Entry 8Z90 (electron microscopy, 2.87 A resolution); this record covers chains A and C of the 5 polymer chains in the assembly.

# Chain A
Molecule: Polymerase acidic protein
From: Thogoto virus (isolate SiAr 126)
UniProt: P27194 (PA_THOGV); residue numbers follow UniProt; this construct covers 1-622
Sequence (622 residues; each row starts with the number of its first residue):
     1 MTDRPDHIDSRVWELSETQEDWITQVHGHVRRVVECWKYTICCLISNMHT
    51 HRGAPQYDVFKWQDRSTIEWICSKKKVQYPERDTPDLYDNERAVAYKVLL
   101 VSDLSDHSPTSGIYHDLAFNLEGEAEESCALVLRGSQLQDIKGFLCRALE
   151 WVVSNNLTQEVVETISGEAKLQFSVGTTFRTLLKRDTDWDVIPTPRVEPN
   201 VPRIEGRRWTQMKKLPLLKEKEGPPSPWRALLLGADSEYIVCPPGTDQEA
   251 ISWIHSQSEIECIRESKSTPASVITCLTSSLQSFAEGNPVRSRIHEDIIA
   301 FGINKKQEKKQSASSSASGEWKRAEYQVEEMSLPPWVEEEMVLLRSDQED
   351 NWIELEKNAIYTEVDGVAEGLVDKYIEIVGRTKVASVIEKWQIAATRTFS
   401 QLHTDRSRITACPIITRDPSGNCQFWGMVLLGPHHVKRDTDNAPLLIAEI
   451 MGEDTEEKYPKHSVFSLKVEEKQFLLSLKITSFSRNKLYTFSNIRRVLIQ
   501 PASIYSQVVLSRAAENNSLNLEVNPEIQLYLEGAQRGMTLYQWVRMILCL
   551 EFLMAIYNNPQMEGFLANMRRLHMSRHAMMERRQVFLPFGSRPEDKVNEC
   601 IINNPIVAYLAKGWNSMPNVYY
Disordered / not traced: 1-2
Differences from the reference sequence: conflict Glu-471 (Gly in P27194)

# Chain C
Molecule: Polymerase basic protein 2
From: Thogoto virus (isolate SiAr 126)
UniProt: Q9YNA4 (PB2_THOGV); residue numbers follow UniProt; this construct covers 1-769
Sequence (827 residues; each row starts with the number of its first residue):
     1 MDREEPAESECTLRALVEEYNGACKEAPKEMSKQFTDYNTFKRYTTSKKD
    51 HAPQMRLVYSVRKPWPISMTPSKEIPLVFNGTKLKDTILDLGESKRTRAN
   101 IVVPDYWSKYGSQTSLEVVNAILYAEDLKVQRFFSTEWGEIRYGRMLPFR
   151 KPVQACPTIEEVNPASIPHTLLQVFCPQYTTLDSKRKAHMGAVEKLKRVM
   201 EPICKVQTQESAVHIARSLIDSNKKWLPTVVDHTPRTAEMAHFLCSKYHY
   251 VHTNTQDLSDTRSIDNLCGELVKRSLKCRCPKETLVANLDKITIQGRPMR
   301 EVLADHDGELPYLGICRVAMGLSTHHTMKIRSTKFSILNSDHPRIEVKKV
   351 FSLSPDVQVTIPYRRFKGKAKVYFQNDQIQGYFSCTDRQIDEIKISAPKN
   401 APLLEPLLDICYYGSFIEPGFEQTFGFYPAGKREFVDSFFMHHSKDHKAF
   451 LIHMGLDKDLSLPLSPELNWKEPALSKVCRVTELDSTVQPYTSATREFVL
   501 GETLNVYTQHENGLELLICPTEIRSTRGPLPPGTNLSGSEFIDIYQDPFS
   551 RAKSLLKSTILHAERCKEFVGNMLEEYQDPAETTVQSLVPINTWGKSAKR
   601 KLQEEITSDPDWHQCPRKRAKMSYLAIIAGSIQDRDKKQTNVPRAFMLRG
   651 SQIEYDMKATRGLVVDTTNRIIVGGETVLREGKGGPEGYVQTGVFEEQPR
   701 CYLVDTPDHGLSMGLSRFCVHSQGRYFQYEKKISIWEETDNIKATIDSQR
   751 DLKRRRDIEEMVSKRARIVLEVLFQGPGHHHHHHHHSADYKDDDDKGGWS
   801 HPQFEKGGGSGGGGSGGSAWSHPQFEK
Disordered / not traced: 1-9, 255-827
Differences from the reference sequence: expression tag (770-827)
Reported in the primary citation:
  - mutagenesis - F134A/W138A, Q295A/D547A/I653A, D547A/F549A: decreased catalytic activity

# Interface between chain A and chain C
Contacting residue pairs (39):
  Thr-18(A) / Gln-34(C)
  Arg-65(A) / Thr-181(C)
  Ser-66(A) / Tyr-179(C)
  Glu-69(A) / Thr-180(C)
  Glu-69(A) / Thr-181(C)
  Gln-78(A) / Leu-182(C)
  Pro-80(A) / Asp-183(C)
  Glu-81(A) / Asp-183(C)  hydrogen bond (backbone-side chain)
  Thr-362(A) / Phe-133(C)
  Thr-362(A) / Trp-138(C)  hydrogen bond
  Glu-363(A) / Gly-139(C)
  Glu-363(A) / Glu-140(C)
  Glu-363(A) / Ile-141(C)
  Val-364(A) / Ile-141(C)  hydrophobic
  Val-364(A) / Phe-243(C)
  Val-367(A) / Tyr-143(C)
  Phe-399(A) / Met-55(C)
  Phe-399(A) / Val-58(C)  hydrophobic
  Phe-399(A) / Tyr-59(C)  hydrophobic
  Ser-400(A) / Val-58(C)
  Ser-400(A) / Arg-62(C)
  Leu-402(A) / Tyr-59(C)
  Thr-404(A) / Tyr-59(C)
  Arg-485(A) / Met-55(C)
  Arg-485(A) / Tyr-59(C)
  Asn-486(A) / Met-55(C)
  Tyr-489(A) / Gln-54(C)
  Tyr-489(A) / Met-55(C)  hydrophobic
  Gln-507(A) / Tyr-248(C)
  Leu-510(A) / Tyr-248(C)  hydrophobic
  Ser-511(A) / Tyr-248(C)
  Ala-513(A) / Tyr-143(C)
  Ala-514(A) / Tyr-143(C)
  Ala-514(A) / Gly-144(C)
  Ala-514(A) / Arg-145(C)
  Glu-515(A) / Arg-145(C)  salt bridge
  Asn-517(A) / Tyr-143(C)
  Ser-518(A) / Tyr-143(C)
  Leu-519(A) / Tyr-143(C)
Also at the interface, not in a pair above, chain A (30 interface residues in all): Tyr-79, Arg-82, Tyr-361
Also at the interface, not in a pair above, chain C (24 interface residues in all): Phe-134, His-249, Val-251

# In short
30 residues of chain A face 24 of chain C across their interface; the contacts include 2 hydrogen bonds and 1
salt bridge. Polar pairs include Glu-515(A)/Arg-145(C), Glu-81(A)/Asp-183(C) and Thr-362(A)/Trp-138(C). The
paper reports that F134A/W138A, Q295A/D547A/I653A and D547A/F549A of chain C reduce catalytic activity.
Here chain A is Polymerase acidic protein and chain C is Polymerase basic protein 2, both from Thogoto virus
(isolate SiAr 126). Entry 8Z90 (Cryo-EM structure of Thogoto virus polymerase in transcription initiation
conformation 2) was determined by electron microscopy together with 8Z85, 8Z8J, 8Z8N, 8Z8X, 8Z97, 8Z98 and 3
further entries from the same study.
